9B1E - chains S and Z of the 21 polymer chains in the assembly; structure by electron microscopy, 4.40 A resolution (low resolution: residue-level contacts below are approximate; hydrogen-bond / salt-bridge calls are withheld).

== Chain S ==
Protein: Histone H2A
Source organism: Saccharomyces cerevisiae
UniProt: A0A6A5Q1K4 (A0A6A5Q1K4_YEASX); residues 0-131 here correspond to UniProt positions 1-132 (UniProt number = residue number + 1)
Amino-acid sequence (132 residues; row label = number of the first residue in the row; numbering starts at 0):
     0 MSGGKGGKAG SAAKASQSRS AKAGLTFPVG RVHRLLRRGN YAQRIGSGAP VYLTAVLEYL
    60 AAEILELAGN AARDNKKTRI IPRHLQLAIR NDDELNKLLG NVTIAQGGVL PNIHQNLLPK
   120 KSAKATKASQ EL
Unresolved in the structure: 0-15, 122-131

== Chain Z ==
Molecule: 214-nt DNA strand
Sequence (214 nucleotides; row label = number of the first residue in the row; numbers below 1 keep their minus sign (DA-80 is residue -80)):
   -80 ATCATGCACA GGATGTATAT ATCTGACACG TGCCTGGAGA CTAGGGAGTA ATCCCCTTGG
   -20 CGGTTAAAAC GCGGGGGACA GCGCGTACGT GCGTTTAAGC GGTGCTAGAG CTTGCTACGA
    40 CCAATTGAGC GGCCTCGGCA CCGGGATTCT CCAGGGCGGC CGCGTATAGG GTCCATCACA
   100 TAAGGGATGA ACTCGGTGTG AAGATCGATG CGAT
Unresolved in the structure: -80 to -77, 105-133

== Interface between chain S and chain Z ==
Pairs across the interface (14; chain S residue first):
  Arg30(S) - DG48(Z)
  Arg30(S) - DC49(Z)
  Arg43(S) - DG38(Z)
  Arg43(S) - DA39(Z)
  Ile44(S) - DG38(Z)
  Ile44(S) - DA39(Z)
  Gly45(S) - DG38(Z)
  Ser46(S) - DG38(Z)
  Lys76(S) - DC58(Z)
  Thr77(S) - DG57(Z)
  Thr77(S) - DC58(Z)
  Arg78(S) - DG57(Z)
  Arg78(S) - DC58(Z)
  Lys119(S) - DT69(Z)
Interface residues without a listed pair, chain S (12 interface residues in all): Pro27, His32, Gln42

== Summary ==
12 residues of chain S face 7 of chain Z across their interface.
Here chain S is Histone H2A (Saccharomyces cerevisiae) and chain Z is a 214-nt DNA strand. Entry 9B1E (Cryo-EM
structure of native SWR1 bound to nucleosome (composite structure)) was determined by electron microscopy
together with 9B1D from the same study.
